PDB entry 1QH8 | X-ray diffraction, 1.60 A resolution | chains A and B of the 4 polymer chains in the assembly

[Chain A]
Protein: Protein (nitrogenase molybdenum iron protein)
Organism: Klebsiella pneumoniae
Notes: EC 1.18.6.1
Reference sequence: P00466 (NIFD_KLEPN); residues 1-478 here correspond to UniProt positions 3-480 (UniProt number = residue number + 2)
Chain sequence (478 residues; each row starts with the number of its first residue):
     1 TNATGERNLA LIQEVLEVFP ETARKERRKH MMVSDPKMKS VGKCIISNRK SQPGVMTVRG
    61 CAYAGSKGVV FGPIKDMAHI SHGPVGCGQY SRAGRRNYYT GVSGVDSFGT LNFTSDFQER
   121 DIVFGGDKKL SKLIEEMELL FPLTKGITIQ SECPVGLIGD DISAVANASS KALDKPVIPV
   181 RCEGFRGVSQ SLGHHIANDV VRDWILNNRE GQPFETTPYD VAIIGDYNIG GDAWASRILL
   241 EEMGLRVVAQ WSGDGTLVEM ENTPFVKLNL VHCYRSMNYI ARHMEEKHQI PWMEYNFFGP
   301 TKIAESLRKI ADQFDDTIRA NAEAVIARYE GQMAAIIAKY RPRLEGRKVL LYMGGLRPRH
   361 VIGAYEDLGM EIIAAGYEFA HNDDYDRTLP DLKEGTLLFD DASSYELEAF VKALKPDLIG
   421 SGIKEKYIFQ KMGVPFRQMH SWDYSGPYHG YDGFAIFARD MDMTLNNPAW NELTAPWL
Sequence notes: conflict V85 (Ala87 in P00466), G94 (Glu96 in P09772)
Curated features (UniProtKB/Swiss-Prot):
  - binding site ([8Fe-7S] cluster): C61, C87, C153
  - binding site ([7Fe-Mo-9S-C-homocitryl] cluster): C273, H440
Ion coordination: fe(8)-S(7) cluster Fe: C61, C87, C153 (shared with C68(B), C93(B), C151(B), S186(B) of chain B); fe-mo-s cluster Fe near C273 (its only coordinating residue here)
Small-molecule neighbours:
  - fe-mo-s cluster (CFM): V69, R95, Q190, H194, Y227, I229, C273, R275, S276, M353, G354, G355, L356, R357, P358, F379, M439, H440
  - fe(8)-S(7) cluster (CLF): C61, Y63, P84, V85, G86, C87, Y90, E152, C153, G184
  - 3-hydroxy-3-carboxy-adipic acid (HCA): A64, G94, R95, Q190, G422, I423, K424, Q438, H440

[Chain B]
Protein: Protein (nitrogenase molybdenum iron protein)
Organism: Klebsiella pneumoniae
Notes: EC 1.18.6.1
Reference sequence: P09772 (NIFK_KLEPN); residues 1-519 here correspond to UniProt positions 2-520 (UniProt number = residue number + 1)
Chain sequence (519 residues; each row starts with the number of its first residue):
     1 SQTIDKINSC YPLFEQDEYQ ELFRNKRQLE EAHDAQRVQE VFAWTTTAEY EALNFRREAL
    61 TVDPAKACQP LGAVLCSLGF ANTLPYVHGS QGCVAYFRTY FNRHFKEPIA CVSDSMTEDA
   121 AVFGGNNNMN LGLQNASALY KPEIIAVSTT CMAEVIGDDL QAFIANAKKD GFVDSSIAVP
   181 HAHTPSFIGS HVTGWDNMFE GFAKTFTADY QGQPGKLPKL NLVTGFETYL GNFRVLKRMM
   241 EQMAVPCSLL SDPSEVLDTP ADGHYRMYSG GTTQQEMKEA PDAIDTLLLQ PWQLLKSKKV
   301 VQEMWNQPAT EVAIPLGLAA TDELLMTVSQ LSGKPIADAL TLERGRLVDM MLDSHTWLHG
   361 KKFGLYGDPD FVMGLTRFLL ELGCEPTVIL SHNANKRWQK AMNKMLDASP YGRDSEVFIN
   421 CDLWHFRSLM FTRQPDFMIG NSYGKFIQRD TLAKGKAFEV PLIRLGFPLF DRHHLHRQTT
   481 WGYEGAMNIV TTLVNAVLEK LDSDTSQLGK TDYSFDLVR
Curated features (UniProtKB/Swiss-Prot):
  - binding site ([8Fe-7S] cluster): C68, C93, C151, S186
Ion coordination: fe(8)-S(7) cluster Fe: C68, C93, C151, S186 (shared with C61(A), C87(A), C153(A) of chain A); Mg2+ site 1: K106, E107 (shared with 2 residues of chain D); Mg2+ site 2: D349, D353 (shared with 2 residues of chain D); Mg2+ site 3 near D407 (its only coordinating residue here)
Small-molecule neighbours: fe(8)-S(7) cluster (CLF): C68, P70, S90, G92, C93, Y96, F97, T150, C151, S186

[Chain A / chain B interface]
Contacting residue pairs - 204 pairs, chain A then chain B:
  V18(A) with A138(B); L139(B), hydrophobic
  F19(A) with L139(B), hydrophobic
  P20(A) with Q134(B); N135(B); A138(B)
  A23(A) with N135(B)
  S51(A) with Q91(B), hydrogen bond; S115(B), hydrogen bond
  Q52(A) with N135(B)
  P53(A) with S113(B); D114(B); N128(B); L131(B); G132(B); N135(B), hydrogen bond (backbone-side chain)
  G54(A) with V112(B); S113(B), hydrogen bond (backbone-backbone); D114(B); G132(B); A136(B); Y140(B)
  V55(A) with N135(B); L139(B), hydrophobic; Y140(B), hydrogen bond (backbone-side chain)
  M56(A) with R98(B); A110(B), hydrophobic; C111(B); V112(B); Y140(B)
  T57(A) with Q91(B); R98(B)
  R59(A) with Q91(B); A95(B)
  G60(A) with Q91(B); G92(B)
  C61(A) with G92(B)
  Y63(A) with Y96(B)
  A64(A) with Y96(B)
  K75(A) with E30(B), salt bridge
  P84(A) with S186(B)
  V85(A) with P64(B), hydrophobic; A67(B); C68(B)
  G86(A) with C68(B)
  Q89(A) with P64(B), hydrogen bond (side chain-backbone); K66(B), hydrogen bond (side chain-backbone); Y100(B); Y443(B)
  Y90(A) with A67(B); C68(B), hydrogen bond (side chain-backbone); L71(B); Y96(B), hydrophobic; F97(B), hydrophobic; Y100(B), hydrophobic
  S91(A) with Y96(B)
  R92(A) with D63(B), salt bridge; Y443(B); F446(B)
  G94(A) with R103(B), hydrogen bond (backbone-side chain)
  R96(A) with C10(B)
  Y98(A) with C10(B)
  V102(A) with V38(B), hydrophobic
  S103(A) with R449(B), hydrogen bond
  G104(A) with W424(B)
  V105(A) with V38(B); V41(B), hydrophobic; F42(B), hydrophobic
  D106(A) with V38(B)
  L111(A) with V62(B), hydrophobic; D63(B); W424(B), hydrophobic
  N112(A) with T61(B); V62(B); D63(B), hydrogen bond (backbone-backbone); P64(B)
  F113(A) with T61(B); V62(B), hydrophobic
  T114(A) with T61(B), hydrogen bond (backbone-backbone)
  D116(A) with T61(B); K66(B), salt bridge
  F117(A) with F187(B)
  Q118(A) with K66(B); F187(B)
  E119(A) with F187(B), hydrogen bond (backbone-backbone); I188(B)
  I122(A) with F187(B), hydrophobic
  K129(A) with A59(B)
  K132(A) with E58(B); A59(B)
  L133(A) with A59(B); L60(B), hydrophobic
  E136(A) with R57(B); E58(B), hydrogen bond (side chain-backbone); A59(B), hydrogen bond (side chain-backbone); L60(B), hydrogen bond (side chain-backbone)
  M137(A) with L60(B), hydrophobic
  L139(A) with W44(B); L53(B), hydrophobic
  L140(A) with Y50(B), hydrogen bond (backbone-side chain); L53(B), hydrophobic; N54(B); R57(B)
  F141(A) with Y50(B); W424(B)
  P142(A) with W44(B)
  L143(A) with H33(B), hydrogen bond (backbone-side chain); R37(B); V41(B), hydrophobic
  K145(A) with E30(B); E31(B), hydrogen bond (side chain-backbone); H33(B)
  C153(A) with S90(B), hydrogen bond
  P154(A) with C151(B)
  L157(A) with M152(B), hydrophobic; V155(B), hydrophobic
  I158(A) with V155(B), hydrophobic
  G184(A) with S90(B), hydrogen bond (backbone-side chain)
  F185(A) with S90(B); T117(B); E118(B), hydrogen bond (backbone-backbone); M152(B), hydrophobic
  R186(A) with E118(B), salt bridge
  G187(A) with T117(B)
  V188(A) with Q91(B)
  S189(A) with Q91(B)
  R209(A) with E31(B), salt bridge
  G230(A) with C10(B); F14(B)
  G231(A) with F14(B)
  W234(A) with F14(B), hydrophobic; Y19(B); L22(B); F23(B), hydrophobic
  A235(A) with Y19(B)
  R237(A) with L22(B); K26(B); L29(B)
  I238(A) with E18(B); Y19(B); L22(B), hydrophobic
  E241(A) with L22(B)
  R246(A) with L29(B)
  V247(A) with L29(B)
  Q250(A) with K26(B)
  D254(A) with K26(B), salt bridge
  T256(A) with E30(B)
  V258(A) with L29(B); E30(B); E31(B)
  E259(A) with K26(B), salt bridge; L29(B); E30(B)
  Q332(A) with S1(B); Q2(B), hydrogen bond (side chain-backbone)
  A335(A) with I4(B)
  I336(A) with I4(B), hydrophobic
  K339(A) with I4(B)
  Y340(A) with I7(B)
  S404(A) with Y140(B)
  Y405(A) with L139(B); Y140(B), hydrogen bond (backbone-side chain)
  E408(A) with Y265(B)
  I423(A) with T99(B); N102(B); R103(B)
  K424(A) with A95(B); R98(B); T99(B); N102(B)
  Y427(A) with N102(B); K106(B); E107(B); P108(B)
  I428(A) with P108(B), hydrophobic; Y265(B), hydrophobic
  K431(A) with E107(B), salt bridge; P108(B); T259(B), hydrogen bond (side chain-backbone); D262(B); G263(B), hydrogen bond (backbone-backbone); H264(B), hydrogen bond (backbone-backbone)
  M432(A) with G263(B); Y265(B), hydrophobic
  S445(A) with C10(B)
  G446(A) with S9(B); C10(B), hydrogen bond (backbone-backbone)
  P447(A) with C10(B); L13(B), hydrophobic; F14(B), hydrophobic
  D452(A) with S1(B), hydrogen bond (side chain-backbone); Q2(B), hydrogen bond (backbone-side chain); Y19(B), hydrogen bond
  A455(A) with Q2(B); I7(B)
  I456(A) with Q2(B); I7(B), hydrophobic; N8(B); S9(B)
  R459(A) with I7(B), hydrogen bond (side chain-backbone); S9(B), hydrogen bond
  L473(A) with A261(B); D262(B); G263(B)
Interface residues without a listed pair, chain A (109 interface residues in all): K50, V58, C87, T100, T110, S115, V248, N262, S403, G433
Interface residues without a listed pair, chain B (96 interface residues in all): N25, R56, A65, L84, M116, A121, I156, G189, P260, M267, H392

[In short]
109 residues of chain A face 96 of chain B across their interface; the contacts include 33 hydrogen bonds and
8 salt bridges. Among the polar pairs are K75(A)-E30(B), R92(A)-D63(B) and D116(A)-K66(B). Fe(8)-S(7) cluster
is bound between chain A and chain B.
Chain A is Protein (nitrogenase molybdenum iron protein) and chain B is Protein (nitrogenase molybdenum iron
protein), both from Klebsiella pneumoniae; the structure, Nitrogenase mofe protein from klebsiella pneumoniae,
as-crystallized (mixed oxidation) state, was determined by X-ray diffraction (same publication as 1QGU and
1QH1).
